Entry 2FCP (X-ray diffraction, 2.50 A resolution); this record covers chain A.

Chain A:
Molecule: Protein (ferric hydroxamate uptake receptor)
Source organism: Escherichia coli
UniProt: P06971 (FHUA_ECOLI); the construct has insertions or renumbered stretches relative to UniProt, so the offset changes along the chain: 1-405 = UniProt 34-438; 415-723 = UniProt 439-747
Amino-acid sequence (723 residues; row label = number of the first residue in the row):
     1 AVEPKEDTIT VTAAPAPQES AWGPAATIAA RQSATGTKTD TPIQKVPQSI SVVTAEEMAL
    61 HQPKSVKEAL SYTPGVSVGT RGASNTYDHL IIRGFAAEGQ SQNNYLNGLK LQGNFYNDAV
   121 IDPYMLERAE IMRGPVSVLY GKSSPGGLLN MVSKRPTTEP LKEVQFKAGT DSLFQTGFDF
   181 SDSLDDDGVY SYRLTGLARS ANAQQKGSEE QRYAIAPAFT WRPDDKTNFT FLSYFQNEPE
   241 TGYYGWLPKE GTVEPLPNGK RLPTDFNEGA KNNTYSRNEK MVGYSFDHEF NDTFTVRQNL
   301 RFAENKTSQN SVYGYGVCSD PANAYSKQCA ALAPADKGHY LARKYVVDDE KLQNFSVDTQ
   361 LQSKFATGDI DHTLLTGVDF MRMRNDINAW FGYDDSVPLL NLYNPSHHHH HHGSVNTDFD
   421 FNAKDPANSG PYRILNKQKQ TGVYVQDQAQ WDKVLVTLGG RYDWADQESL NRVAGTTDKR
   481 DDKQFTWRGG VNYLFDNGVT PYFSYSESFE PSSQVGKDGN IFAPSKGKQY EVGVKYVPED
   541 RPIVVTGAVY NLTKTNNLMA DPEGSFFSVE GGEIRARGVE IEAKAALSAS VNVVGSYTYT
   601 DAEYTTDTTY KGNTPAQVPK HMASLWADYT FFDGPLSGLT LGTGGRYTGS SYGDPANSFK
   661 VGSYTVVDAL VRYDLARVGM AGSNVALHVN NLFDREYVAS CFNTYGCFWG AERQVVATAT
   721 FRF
Not modelled in the structure: 1-18
Disulfides: C318-C329, C701-C707
Differences from the reference sequence: insertion (406-414)
Metal / ion sites: Ni2+: K439 (together with glucosamine 1-phosphate)
Residues lining bound ligands: L-glycero-alpha-D-manno-heptopyranose / glucosamine 1-phosphate / glucosamine 4-phosphate / 3-deoxy-manno-oct-2-ulosonic acid / 2-tridecanoyloxy-pentadecanoic acid / 3-oxo-pentadecanoic acid: P217, F229, F231, F235, K280, V282, G283, Y284, Q298, L300, F302, E304, K351, Q353, F355, V357, F380, R382, R384, D386, L435, K437, K439, L470, R472
UniProt features mapped onto this chain:
  - motif: D7 to A14 (TonB box), G706 to F723 (TonB C-terminal box)
  - binding site (ferrichrome): R81, Q100, F115, Y116, Y244 to W246, Y313 to Y315, F391, A711
  - site: P542 (Interaction with phage T5 RBP-pb5)

Overview:
Chain A binds L-glycero-alpha-D-manno-heptopyranose / glucosamine 1-phosphate / glucosamine 4-phosphate /
3-deoxy-manno-oct-2-ulosonic acid / 2-tridecanoyloxy-pentadecanoic acid / 3-oxo-pentadecanoic acid. Curated
annotation (UniProt) lists 12 ferrichrome-binding residues.
Chain A is Protein (ferric hydroxamate uptake receptor) (Escherichia coli); the structure, Ferric hydroxamate
uptake receptor (fhua) from e.coli, was determined by X-ray diffraction (same publication as 1FCP).
